PDB entry 5WU5 | X-ray diffraction, 3.40 A resolution | chain A

Chain A:
Name: Speckle targeted PIP5K1A-regulated poly(A) polymerase
Source organism: Homo sapiens
Notes: EC 2.7.7.19, 2.7.7.52
UniProtKB: Q9H6E5 (STPAP_HUMAN); residue numbers follow UniProt; this construct covers 141-223, 294-637, 738-874
Amino-acid sequence (573 residues; each row starts with the number of its first residue; note: 170 numbers in that range are skipped by the numbering (no residue carries them; nothing is unmodelled there)):
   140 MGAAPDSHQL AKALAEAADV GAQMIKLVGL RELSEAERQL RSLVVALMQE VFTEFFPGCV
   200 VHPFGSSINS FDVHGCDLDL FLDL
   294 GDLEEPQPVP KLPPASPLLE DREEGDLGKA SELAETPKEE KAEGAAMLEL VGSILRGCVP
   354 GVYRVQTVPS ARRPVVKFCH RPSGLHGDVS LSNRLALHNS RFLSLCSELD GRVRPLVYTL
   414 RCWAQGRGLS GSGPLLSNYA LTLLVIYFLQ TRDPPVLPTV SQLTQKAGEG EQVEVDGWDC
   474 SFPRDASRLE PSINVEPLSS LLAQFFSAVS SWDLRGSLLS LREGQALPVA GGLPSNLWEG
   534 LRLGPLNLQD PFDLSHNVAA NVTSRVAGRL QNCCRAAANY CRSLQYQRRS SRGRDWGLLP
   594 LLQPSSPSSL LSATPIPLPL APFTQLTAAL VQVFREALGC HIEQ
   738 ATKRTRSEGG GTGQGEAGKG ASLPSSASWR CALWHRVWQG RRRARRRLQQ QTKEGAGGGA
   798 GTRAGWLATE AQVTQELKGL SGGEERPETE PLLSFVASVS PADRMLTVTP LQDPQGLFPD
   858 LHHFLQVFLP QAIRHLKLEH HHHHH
Disordered / not traced: 140-144, 294-336, 738-762, 793-801, 877-882
Sequence notes: initiating methionine (140); engineered mutation Ala501 (Cys in Q9H6E5), Ser504 (Cys in Q9H6E5); expression tag (875-882)
Curated features (UniProtKB/Swiss-Prot):
  - binding site (ATP): Ser205, Asn392
  - binding site (Mg(2+)): Asp216, Asp218
  - binding site (UTP): Asp216, Asp218, Asn392, Arg414, Tyr432, His549
  - mutagenesis: Asp216 (D216A: Abolishes adenylyltransferase activity; when associated with A-218), Asp218 (D218A: Abolishes adenylyltransferase activity; when associated with A-216), Arg779 (R779A: Reduced terminal uridylyltransferase activity; when associated with A-783), Arg783 (R783A: Reduced terminal uridylyltransferase activity; when associated with A-779)
What the authors report for this chain:
  - catalytic residues: Asp381 (proposed by the authors, not directly observed)
  - mutagenesis - R779A/R783A: decreased catalytic activity

Summary:
Curated annotation (UniProt) lists ATP-binding residues Ser205 and Asn392, Mg2+-binding residues Asp216 and
Asp218, 6 UTP-binding residues and 4 mutagenesis sites. The paper reports the catalytic residue Asp381;
R779A/R783A reduce catalytic activity.
Chain A is Speckle targeted PIP5K1A-regulated poly(A) polymerase (Homo sapiens); the structure, Crystal
structure of apo human Tut1, form III, was determined by X-ray diffraction, deposited together with 5WU1,
5WU2, 5WU3, 5WU4 and 5WU6.
